Entry 6DKI (X-ray diffraction, 2.11 A resolution); this record covers chain A.

# Chain A
Name: High affinity nerve growth factor receptor
Source organism: Homo sapiens
Notes: EC 2.7.10.1
UniProtKB: P04629 (NTRK1_HUMAN), isoform P04629-4; residues 479-796 here correspond to UniProt positions 381-698 (UniProt number = residue number - 98)
Amino-acid sequence (320 residues; each row starts with the number of its first residue):
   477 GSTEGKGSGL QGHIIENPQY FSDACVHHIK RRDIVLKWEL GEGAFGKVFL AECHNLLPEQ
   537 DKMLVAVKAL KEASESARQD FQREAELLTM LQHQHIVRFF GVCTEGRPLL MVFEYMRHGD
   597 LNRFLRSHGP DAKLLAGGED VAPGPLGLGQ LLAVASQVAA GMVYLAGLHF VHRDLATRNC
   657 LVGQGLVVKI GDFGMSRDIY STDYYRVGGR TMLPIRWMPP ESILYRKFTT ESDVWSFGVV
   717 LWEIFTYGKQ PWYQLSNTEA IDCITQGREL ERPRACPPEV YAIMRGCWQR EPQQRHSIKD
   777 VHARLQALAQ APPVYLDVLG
Not modelled in the structure: 477-499, 608-619, 671-672, 683-686
Sequence notes: expression tag (477-478)
Small-molecule neighbours:
  - 22L (5-phenylthieno[2,3-d]pyrimidin-4(3H)-one): L512, K513, W514, E515, F525
  - GOD (6-amino-5-{[(3S)-4,4-difluoro-1-{[4-(trifluoromethoxy)phenyl]acetyl}pyrrolidin-3-yl]oxy}-N-methylpyridine-3-carboxamide): L516, V524, A542, K544, L564, L567, I572, V573, F589, E590, Y591, M592, G595, L641, F646, H648, L657, I666, G667, D668, F669

# In short
Chain A binds compound 22L and compound GOD.
Chain A is High affinity nerve growth factor receptor (Homo sapiens); the structure, Crystal structure of
Trk-A in complex with the Pan-Trk Kinase Inhibitor, compound 19, was determined by X-ray diffraction (same
publication as 6DKB, 6DKG and 6DKW).
